Entry 7W6A (X-ray diffraction, 2.21 A resolution); this record covers chains C and F of the 3 polymer chains in the assembly.

[Chain C]
Name: Histone-lysine N-methyltransferase 2A
From: Homo sapiens
UniProt: Q03164 (KMT2A_HUMAN); the construct has insertions or renumbered stretches relative to UniProt, so the offset changes along the chain: 3813-3881 = UniProt 3813-3881; 3883-3970 = UniProt 3882-3969
Amino-acid sequence (159 residues; each row starts with the number of its first residue):
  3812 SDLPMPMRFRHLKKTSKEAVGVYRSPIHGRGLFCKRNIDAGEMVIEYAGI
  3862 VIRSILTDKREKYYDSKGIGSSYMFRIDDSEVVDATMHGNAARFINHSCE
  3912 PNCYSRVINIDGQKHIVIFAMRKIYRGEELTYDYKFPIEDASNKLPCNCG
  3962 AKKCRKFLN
Sequence notes: expression tag (3812); engineered mutation Ile3861 (Asn in Q03164), Leu3867 (Gln in Q03164), Ser3883 (Cys3882 in Q03164); insertion (3882)
UniProt features mapped onto this chain:
  - binding site (S-adenosyl-L-methionine): His3839, Arg3841, Tyr3884, Asn3907, His3908, Asn3959
  - binding site (Zn(2+)): Cys3910, Cys3958, Cys3960, Cys3965
Metal / ion sites: Zn2+: Cys3910, Cys3958, Cys3960, Cys3965
Residues lining bound ligands: S-adenosylhomocysteine (SAH): Ile3838, His3839, Gly3840, Arg3841, Tyr3884, Arg3904, Phe3905, Ile3906, Asn3907, His3908, Tyr3945, Leu3956, Pro3957, Cys3958, Asn3959, Cys3960, Leu3969

[Chain F]
Name: Retinoblastoma-binding protein 5
From: Homo sapiens
UniProt: Q15291 (RBBP5_HUMAN); residues 330-356 here = UniProt positions 330-356
Amino-acid sequence (27 residues; each row starts with the number of its first residue):
   330 SAFAPDFKELDENVEYEERESEFDIED
Not modelled in the structure: 330-335, 355-356
UniProt features mapped onto this chain:
  - modified residue: Ser350 (Phosphoserine)

[How chain C and chain F interact]
Contacting residue pairs (40):
  Arg3821(C) - Glu341(F)  salt bridge
  Lys3824(C) - Asp340(F)  hydrogen bond (side chain-backbone)
  Glu3857(C) - Asn342(F)  hydrogen bond
  Tyr3858(C) - Asn342(F)
  Ala3859(C) - Asn342(F)
  Gly3860(C) - Leu339(F)
  Gly3860(C) - Asn342(F)  hydrogen bond (backbone-side chain)
  Gly3860(C) - Val343(F)  hydrogen bond (backbone-backbone)
  Ile3861(C) - Leu339(F)  hydrophobic
  Ile3861(C) - Val343(F)
  Ile3861(C) - Tyr345(F)  hydrophobic
  Val3862(C) - Asn342(F)
  Val3862(C) - Val343(F)  hydrogen bond (backbone-backbone)
  Val3862(C) - Glu344(F)
  Val3862(C) - Tyr345(F)  hydrogen bond (backbone-backbone)
  Ile3863(C) - Tyr345(F)  hydrophobic
  Arg3864(C) - Glu347(F)  salt bridge
  Arg3864(C) - Phe352(F)
  Ile3866(C) - Phe352(F)  hydrophobic
  Leu3867(C) - Tyr345(F)  hydrophobic
  Leu3867(C) - Glu347(F)
  Leu3867(C) - Phe352(F)  hydrophobic
  Lys3870(C) - Arg348(F)
  Lys3870(C) - Glu351(F)  salt bridge
  Arg3871(C) - Tyr345(F)
  Thr3897(C) - Phe336(F)
  Met3898(C) - Phe336(F)
  Met3898(C) - Lys337(F)  hydrogen bond (backbone-backbone)
  His3899(C) - Lys337(F)
  His3899(C) - Leu339(F)
  Gly3900(C) - Phe336(F)
  Gly3900(C) - Lys337(F)  hydrogen bond (backbone-backbone)
  Gly3900(C) - Glu338(F)
  Gly3900(C) - Leu339(F)  hydrogen bond (backbone-backbone)
  Asn3901(C) - Glu338(F)
  Asn3901(C) - Leu339(F)
  Arg3904(C) - Phe336(F)
  Gln3924(C) - Glu344(F)  hydrogen bond
  Lys3925(C) - Asn342(F)
  His3926(C) - Asn342(F)
Other interface residues (no listed pair), chain C (26 interface residues in all): Phe3820, Val3894, Phe3905

[Overview]
The interface between chain C and chain F involves 26 residues on one side and 14 on the other, with 10
hydrogen bonds and 3 salt bridges. Polar pairs include Arg3821(C)-Glu341(F), Arg3864(C)-Glu347(F) and
Lys3870(C)-Glu351(F). Bound to chain C: S-adenosylhomocysteine.
Chain C is Histone-lysine N-methyltransferase 2A and chain F is Retinoblastoma-binding protein 5, both from
Homo sapiens; the structure, Crystal structure of the MLL1 (N3861I/Q3867L/C3882SS)-RBBP5-ASH2L complex, was
determined by X-ray diffraction (same publication as 7W67, 7W6I, 7W6J and 7W6L).
